Entry 5OQM (electron microscopy, 5.80 A resolution (low resolution: residue-level contacts below are approximate; hydrogen-bond / salt-bridge calls are withheld)); this record covers chains N and O of the 46 polymer chains in the assembly.

# Chain N
Molecule: Nontemplate DNA
Sequence (106 nucleotides; numbered 1 to 106; the number before each row is that of its first residue):
     1 CGAGAACAGTAGCACGCTGTGTATATAATAGCTATGGAACGTTCGATTCA
    51 CCTCCGATGTGTGTTGTACATACATAAAAATATCATAGCACAACTGCGCT
   101 GTGTCA
Unresolved in the structure: 1-9, 46-53, 94-106

# Chain O
Protein: TATA-box-binding protein
From: Saccharomyces cerevisiae (strain ATCC 204508 / S288c)
UniProtKB: P13393 (TBP_YEAST); numbering as in UniProt (aligned over 1-240)
Amino-acid sequence (240 residues; numbered 1 to 240; the number before each row is that of its first residue):
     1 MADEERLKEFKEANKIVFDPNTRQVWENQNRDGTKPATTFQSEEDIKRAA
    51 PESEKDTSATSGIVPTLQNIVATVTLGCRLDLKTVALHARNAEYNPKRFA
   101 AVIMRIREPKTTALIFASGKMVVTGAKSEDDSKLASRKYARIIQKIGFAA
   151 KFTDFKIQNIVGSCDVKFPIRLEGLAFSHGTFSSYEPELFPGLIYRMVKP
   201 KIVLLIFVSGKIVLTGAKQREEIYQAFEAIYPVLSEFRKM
Unresolved in the structure: 1-60

# Chain N / chain O interface
Pairs across the interface - 19 pairs, chain N then chain O:
  DA23(N) - Leu189(O)
  DA23(N) - Phe190(O)
  DT24(N) - Ile194(O)
  DT24(N) - Leu205(O)
  DA25(N) - Asn159(O)
  DA25(N) - Arg196(O)
  DA25(N) - Val203(O)
  DA25(N) - Thr215(O)
  DA25(N) - Gly216(O)
  DT26(N) - Val71(O)
  DT26(N) - Gln158(O)
  DT26(N) - Asn159(O)
  DA27(N) - Gln158(O)
  DA28(N) - Phe116(O)
  DA28(N) - Lys120(O)
  DA28(N) - Val122(O)
  DT29(N) - Phe116(O)
  DT29(N) - Ser118(O)
  DT29(N) - Lys120(O)
Also at the interface, not in a pair above, chain N (8 interface residues in all): DA30
Also at the interface, not in a pair above, chain O (21 interface residues in all): Thr73, Phe99, Leu114, Val161, Lys201, Lys218

# Overview
The interface between chain N and chain O involves 8 residues on one side and 21 on the other.
Here chain N is Nontemplate DNA and chain O is TATA-box-binding protein (Saccharomyces cerevisiae (strain ATCC
204508 / S288c)). Entry 5OQM (Structure of yeast transcription pre-initiation complex with tfiih and core
mediator) was determined by electron microscopy, deposited together with 5OQJ.
